PDB entry 3D5G | X-ray diffraction, 1.80 A resolution | chain A

# Chain A
Protein: Ribonuclease
From: Streptomyces aureofaciens
Notes: EC 3.1.4.8
UniProtKB: Q53752 (Q53752_STRAU); residues 1-97 here correspond to UniProt positions 67-163 (UniProt number = residue number + 66)
Chain sequence (97 residues; numbered 1 to 97; the number before each row is that of its first residue):
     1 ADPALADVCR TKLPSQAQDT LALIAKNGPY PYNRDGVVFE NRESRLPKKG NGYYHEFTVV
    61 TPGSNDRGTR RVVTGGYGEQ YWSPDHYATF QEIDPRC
Not modelled in the structure: 1
Cystine bridges: C9-C97

# Overview
Chain A is Ribonuclease (Streptomyces aureofaciens); the structure, Structure of ribonuclease Sa2 complexes
with mononucleotides: new aspects of catalytic reaction and substrate recognition, was determined by X-ray
diffraction, deposited together with 3DGY, 3DH2, 3D4A and 3D5I.
